6RDK - chains R and S of the 31 polymer chains in the assembly; structure by electron microscopy, 3.70 A resolution.

# Chain R
Name: Mitochondrial ATP synthase subunit delta
From: Polytomella sp. Pringsheim 198.80
UniProtKB: D7P7X6 (D7P7X6_9CHLO); residues 1-199 here = UniProt positions 1-199
Amino-acid sequence (199 residues; row label = number of the first residue in the row):
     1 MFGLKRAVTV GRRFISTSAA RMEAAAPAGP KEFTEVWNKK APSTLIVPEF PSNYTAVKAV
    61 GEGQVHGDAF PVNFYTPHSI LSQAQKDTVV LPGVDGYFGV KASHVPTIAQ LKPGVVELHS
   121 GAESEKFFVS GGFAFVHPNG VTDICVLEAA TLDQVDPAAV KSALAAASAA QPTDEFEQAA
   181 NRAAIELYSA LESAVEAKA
Unresolved in the structure: 1-22

# Chain S
Name: ATP synthase gamma chain, mitochondrial
From: Polytomella sp. Pringsheim 198.80
UniProtKB: Q4LDE7 (Q4LDE7_9CHLO); residue numbers follow UniProt; this construct covers 1-317
Amino-acid sequence (317 residues; numbered 1 to 317; the number before each row is that of its first residue):
     1 MALRKAVLSL GLSQGVAAEA VLGSGMFNAV QHESVRYASN QAVKQRIRAI KNIGKITKAM
    61 KMVAASKMKN AQIAVEQSRG LVDPFVRLFG DFPAVNSNKS VVVAVTSDKG LCGGLNSNIT
   121 KYTRATLATT ESEGKDVVVV SIGDKGRSQL TRIESQRYQL AIADTYKVRV TFGQASLIVE
   181 ELIKHNPQSY QILFNKFRSA ISFKPTVATI LSPDLLEKQL EDVTGNSLDA YDIEASHERS
   241 DVLRDLTEFH LGVTLYNAML ENNCSEHASR MSAMENSTKS AGEMLGKLTL DYNRKRQATI
   301 TTELIEIIAG ASALMDE
Unresolved in the structure: 1-38, 316-317

# Chain R / chain S interface
Residue-residue contacts (91):
  Glu23(R) with Gln219(S); Asp222(S)
  Ala24(R) with Asp222(S)
  Ala26(R) with Asn96(S); Leu220(S)
  Ala28(R) with Phe92(S), hydrophobic; Ala94(S)
  Gly29(R) with Asp91(S); Pro93(S)
  Pro30(R) with Asp91(S)
  Glu32(R) with Pro93(S); Ala94(S)
  Phe33(R) with Pro93(S), hydrophobic; Ala94(S), hydrophobic; Thr126(S)
  Val36(R) with Thr129(S)
  Trp37(R) with Ala125(S); Thr126(S); Thr129(S)
  Lys40(R) with Ala128(S), hydrogen bond (side chain-backbone); Thr129(S)
  Leu45(R) with Tyr122(S), hydrophobic; Ala125(S), hydrophobic
  Ile46(R) with Tyr122(S)
  Pro48(R) with Pro205(S); Val207(S), hydrophobic
  Glu49(R) with Pro205(S), hydrogen bond (backbone-backbone); Thr206(S); Val207(S), hydrogen bond (backbone-backbone)
  Phe50(R) with Asp91(S); Pro93(S), hydrophobic
  Pro51(R) with Val207(S)
  Ser52(R) with Asp91(S), hydrogen bond
  Tyr54(R) with Lys196(S); Arg198(S); Thr206(S)
  Thr55(R) with Asp83(S)
  Val57(R) with Arg87(S), hydrogen bond (backbone-side chain)
  Lys58(R) with Arg87(S)
  Ala59(R) with Arg87(S); Tyr231(S)
  Asn73(R) with Arg87(S), hydrogen bond
  Tyr75(R) with Gly80(S); Leu81(S), hydrophobic; Asp83(S); Pro84(S)
  Thr76(R) with Leu81(S)
  Pro77(R) with Ser78(S); Leu81(S); Phe172(S), hydrophobic; Tyr256(S)
  His78(R) with Gln77(S)
  Ser79(R) with Gln77(S)
  Ile80(R) with Gln77(S), hydrogen bond (backbone-side chain); Gly80(S)
  Val94(R) with Glu234(S); Ala235(S); Ser236(S)
  Asp95(R) with Glu234(S)
  Phe98(R) with Glu234(S)
  Pro106(R) with Ala230(S); Tyr231(S); Asp232(S), hydrogen bond (backbone-backbone)
  Thr107(R) with Tyr231(S); Asp232(S), hydrogen bond (side chain-backbone); Glu234(S)
  Ile108(R) with Tyr231(S), hydrophobic; Asp232(S), hydrogen bond (backbone-backbone); Ile233(S); Glu234(S), hydrogen bond (backbone-backbone)
  Ala109(R) with Glu234(S)
  Gln110(R) with Ala235(S)
  Phe133(R) with Val242(S), hydrophobic; Asp245(S); Leu246(S), hydrophobic; Phe249(S), hydrophobic
  Phe135(R) with Leu88(S), hydrophobic; Leu246(S), hydrophobic
  Val136(R) with Tyr231(S)
  His137(R) with Pro84(S); Arg87(S); Leu88(S); Tyr231(S)
  Pro138(R) with Tyr231(S)
  Asp143(R) with Pro84(S); Arg87(S), salt bridge
  Cys145(R) with Leu81(S), hydrophobic; Pro84(S), hydrophobic; Phe249(S)
  Leu147(R) with Phe172(S), hydrophobic; Phe249(S), hydrophobic
Other interface residues (no listed pair), chain R (51 interface residues in all): Ala41, Gly93, Val105, Val141, Val146
Other interface residues (no listed pair), chain S (47 interface residues in all): Glu76, Phe85, Val86, Val95, Lys121, Thr130, Lys204, Ala208

# Summary
The interface between chain R and chain S involves 51 residues on one side and 47 on the other, with 11
hydrogen bonds and 1 salt bridge. Among the polar pairs are Asp143(R)-Arg87(S), Lys40(R)-Ala128(S) and
Ser52(R)-Asp91(S).
Chain R is Mitochondrial ATP synthase subunit delta and chain S is ATP synthase gamma chain, mitochondrial,
both from Polytomella sp. Pringsheim 198.80; the structure, Cryo-EM structure of Polytomella F-ATP synthase,
Rotary substate 1B, composite map, was determined by electron microscopy (same publication as 6RD4, 6RD5,
6RD6, 6RD7, 6RD8, 6RD9 and 46 further entries).
